PDB entry 3SDL | X-ray diffraction, 2.29 A resolution | chains A and B of the 4 polymer chains in the assembly

[Chain A (and B)]
Molecule: Non-structural protein 1
Organism: Influenza B virus
Notes: fragment: G1P2-binding region, residues 1-103; chain B of this document is another copy of the same molecule, construct and numbering; everything in this record applies to it too
UniProtKB: P03502 (NS1_INBLE); residue numbers follow UniProt; this construct covers 1-103
Chain sequence (113 residues; numbered -9 to 103; the number before each row is that of its first residue; numbers below 1 keep their minus sign (Met-9 is residue -9)):
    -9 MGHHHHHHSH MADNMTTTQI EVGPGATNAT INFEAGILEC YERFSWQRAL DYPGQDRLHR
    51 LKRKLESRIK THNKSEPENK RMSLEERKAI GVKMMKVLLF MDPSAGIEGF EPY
Unresolved in the structure: -9 to 6, 102-103 (chain B: -9 to 6)
Sequence notes: expression tag (-9 to 0)
Curated features (UniProtKB/Swiss-Prot):
  - motif: Arg50 to Leu55 (Nuclear localization signal)
  - mutagenesis: Arg33 (R33A: Partial loss of dsRNA-binding and no effect on inhibition of IFN-beta promoter; when associated with A-38), Arg38 (R38A: Partial loss of dsRNA-binding and no effect on inhibition of IFN-beta promoter; when associated with A-33), Arg47 (R47A: Complete loss of dsRNA-binding and 40% loss of inhibition of IFN-beta promoter; when associated with A-50), Arg50 (R50A: Complete loss of dsRNA-binding and 40% loss of inhibition of IFN-beta promoter; when associated with A-47), Lys52 (K52A: Partial loss of dsRNA-binding and 15% loss of inhibition of IFN-beta promoter; when associated with A-53 and A-54), Arg53 (R53A: Partial loss of dsRNA-binding and 15% loss of inhibition of IFN-beta promoter; when associated with A-52 and A-54), Lys54 (K54A: Partial loss of dsRNA-binding and 15% loss of inhibition of IFN-beta promoter; when associated with A-52 and A-53), Arg58 (R58A: Complete loss of dsRNA-binding and 20% loss of inhibition of IFN-beta promoter; when associated with A-60 and A-64), Lys60 (K60A: Complete loss of dsRNA-binding and 20% loss of inhibition of IFN-beta promoter; when associated with A-58 and A-64), Lys64 (K64A: Complete loss of dsRNA-binding and 20% loss of inhibition of IFN-beta promoter; when associated with A-58 and A-60), Lys70 (K70A: No effect on dsRNA-binding and inhibition of IFN-beta promoter; when associated with A-71), Arg71 (R71A: No effect on dsRNA-binding and inhibition of IFN-beta promoter; when associated with A-70), 4 further mutagenesis entries in UniProt

[How chain A and chain B interact]
Pairs across the interface (84; chain A residue first):
  Thr7(A) - His49(B)
  Thr7(A) - Arg53(B)
  Thr8(A) - His49(B)
  Gln9(A) - Tyr42(B)
  Gln9(A) - Gln45(B)
  Ile10(A) - Ser35(B)
  Ile10(A) - Tyr42(B)
  Ile10(A) - Gln45(B)  hydrogen bond (backbone-side chain)
  Glu11(A) - Arg38(B)
  Glu11(A) - Tyr42(B)
  Val12(A) - Arg38(B)
  Val12(A) - Leu40(B)
  Val12(A) - Tyr42(B)  hydrogen bond (backbone-side chain)
  Val12(A) - Gln45(B)
  Ala16(A) - Ala39(B)
  Ala16(A) - Asp41(B)
  Thr17(A) - Asp41(B)
  Ala19(A) - Phe34(B)
  Ala19(A) - Ala39(B)
  Thr20(A) - Ala39(B)  hydrogen bond (side chain-backbone)
  Thr20(A) - Leu40(B)
  Thr20(A) - Asp41(B)  hydrogen bond (side chain-backbone)
  Thr20(A) - Arg47(B)
  Phe23(A) - Cys30(B)
  Phe23(A) - Tyr31(B)
  Phe23(A) - Phe34(B)  hydrophobic
  Glu24(A) - Tyr31(B)  hydrogen bond
  Glu24(A) - Arg47(B)  salt bridge
  Cys30(A) - Phe23(B)
  Cys30(A) - Leu88(B)
  Cys30(A) - Leu89(B)  hydrophobic
  Tyr31(A) - Phe23(B)
  Tyr31(A) - Glu24(B)  hydrogen bond
  Arg33(A) - Leu88(B)  hydrogen bond (side chain-backbone)
  Arg33(A) - Leu89(B)  hydrogen bond (side chain-backbone)
  Arg33(A) - Met91(B)
  Phe34(A) - Ala19(B)
  Phe34(A) - Thr20(B)
  Phe34(A) - Phe23(B)  hydrophobic
  Phe34(A) - Leu88(B)  hydrophobic
  Ser35(A) - Ile10(B)
  Gln37(A) - Leu88(B)
  Arg38(A) - Ile10(B)
  Arg38(A) - Glu11(B)
  Arg38(A) - Val12(B)
  Ala39(A) - Ala16(B)
  Ala39(A) - Ala19(B)  hydrophobic
  Ala39(A) - Thr20(B)  hydrogen bond (backbone-side chain)
  Leu40(A) - Val12(B)
  Leu40(A) - Thr20(B)
  Asp41(A) - Val12(B)
  Asp41(A) - Ala16(B)
  Asp41(A) - Thr17(B)
  Asp41(A) - Thr20(B)  hydrogen bond (backbone-side chain)
  Tyr42(A) - Val12(B)  hydrophobic
  Gln45(A) - Ile10(B)  hydrogen bond (side chain-backbone)
  Gln45(A) - Val12(B)
  Arg47(A) - Thr20(B)
  Arg47(A) - Glu24(B)  salt bridge
  Arg47(A) - Lys54(B)
  Arg47(A) - Arg58(B)
  His49(A) - Thr7(B)
  Arg58(A) - Arg47(B)
  Val82(A) - Leu89(B)  hydrophobic
  Met85(A) - Cys30(B)  hydrophobic
  Met85(A) - Met85(B)  hydrophobic
  Met85(A) - Leu89(B)  hydrophobic
  Lys86(A) - Leu89(B)
  Lys86(A) - Phe90(B)
  Leu88(A) - Cys30(B)
  Leu88(A) - Arg33(B)  hydrogen bond (backbone-side chain)
  Leu88(A) - Phe34(B)  hydrophobic
  Leu88(A) - Gln37(B)
  Leu89(A) - Cys30(B)  hydrophobic
  Leu89(A) - Arg33(B)  hydrogen bond (backbone-side chain)
  Leu89(A) - Val82(B)  hydrophobic
  Leu89(A) - Met85(B)  hydrophobic
  Leu89(A) - Lys86(B)
  Leu89(A) - Leu89(B)  hydrophobic
  Phe90(A) - Lys86(B)
  Phe90(A) - Phe90(B)  hydrophobic
  Phe90(A) - Pro102(B)  hydrophobic
  Met91(A) - Arg33(B)
  Ser94(A) - Tyr103(B)
Also at the interface, not in a pair above, chain A (42 interface residues in all): Ile27, Trp36, Gly44, Leu51, Met84, Ala95, Glu101
Also at the interface, not in a pair above, chain B (44 interface residues in all): Thr8, Gln9, Ile27, Trp36, Gly44, Met84, Gly96, Phe100

[In short]
42 residues of chain A face 44 of chain B across their interface, with 13 hydrogen bonds and 2 salt bridges.
Polar pairs include Glu24(A)-Arg47(B), Ile10(A)-Gln45(B) and Val12(A)-Tyr42(B). Curated annotation (UniProt)
lists 16 mutagenesis sites on chain A.
Chain A and chain B are both Non-structural protein 1 (Influenza B virus); the structure, Crystal structure of
human ISG15 in complex with NS1 N-terminal region from influenza B virus, Northeast ..., was determined by
X-ray diffraction.
